2Z8D - chain A; structure by X-ray diffraction, 1.85 A resolution.

Chain A:
Protein: Galacto-N-biose/lacto-N-biose I transporter substrate-binding protein
Source organism: Bifidobacterium longum
Notes: fragment: solute binding protein
UniProtKB: A8W790 (A8W790_BIFLO); residues 28-438 here = UniProt positions 28-438
Sequence (412 residues; numbered 27 to 438; the number before each row is that of its first residue):
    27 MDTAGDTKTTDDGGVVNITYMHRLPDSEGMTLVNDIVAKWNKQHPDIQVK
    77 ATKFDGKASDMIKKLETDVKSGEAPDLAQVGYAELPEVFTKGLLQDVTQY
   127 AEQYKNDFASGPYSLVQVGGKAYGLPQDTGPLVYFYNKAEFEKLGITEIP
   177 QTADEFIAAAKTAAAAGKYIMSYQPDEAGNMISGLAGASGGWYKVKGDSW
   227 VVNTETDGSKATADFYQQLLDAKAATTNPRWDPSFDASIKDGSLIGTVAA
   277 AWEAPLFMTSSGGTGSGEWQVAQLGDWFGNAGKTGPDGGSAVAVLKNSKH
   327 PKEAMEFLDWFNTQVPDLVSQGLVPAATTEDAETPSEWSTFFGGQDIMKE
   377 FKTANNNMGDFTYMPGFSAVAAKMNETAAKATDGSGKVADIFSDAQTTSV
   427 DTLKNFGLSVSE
Unresolved in the structure: 27-36, 438
Differences from the reference sequence: initiating methionine (27)
Metal / ion sites: Zn2+ site 1: Asp38, His326, Glu329; Zn2+ site 2: His70, Asp72

Overview:
Asp38, His326 and Glu329 coordinate Zn2+ site 1. His70 and Asp72 coordinate Zn2+ site 2.
Chain A is Galacto-N-biose/lacto-N-biose I transporter substrate-binding protein (Bifidobacterium longum); the
structure, The galacto-N-biose-/lacto-N-biose I-binding protein (GL-BP) of the ABC transporter from
Bifidobacterium longum in complex with lacto-N-biose, was determined by X-ray diffraction, deposited together
with 2Z8E and 2Z8F.
